Entry 3L03 (X-ray diffraction, 1.90 A resolution); this record covers chains A and B of the 4 polymer chains in the assembly.

== Chain A (and B) ==
Protein: Estrogen receptor
From: Homo sapiens
Notes: chain B of this document is another copy of the same molecule, construct and numbering; everything in this record applies to it too
UniProtKB: P03372 (ESR1_HUMAN); residue numbers follow UniProt; this construct covers 298-550
Amino-acid sequence (253 residues; row label = number of the first residue in the row):
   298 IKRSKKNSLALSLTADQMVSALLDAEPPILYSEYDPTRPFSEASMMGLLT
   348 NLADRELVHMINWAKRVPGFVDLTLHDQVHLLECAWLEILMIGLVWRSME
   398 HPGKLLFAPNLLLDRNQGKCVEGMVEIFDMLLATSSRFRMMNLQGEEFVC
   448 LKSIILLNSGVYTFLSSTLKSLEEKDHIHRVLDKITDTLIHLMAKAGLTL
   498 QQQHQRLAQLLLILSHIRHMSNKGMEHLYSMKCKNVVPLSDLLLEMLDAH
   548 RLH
Not modelled in the structure: 298-304, 461-468, 549-550 (chain B: 298-304, 464-466)
Modified / non-standard residues: Cys-530 (s,S-(2-hydroxyethyl)thiocysteine; CME)
Construct notes: engineered mutation Ser-537 (Tyr in P03372)
Residues lining bound ligands: 4OH ((14beta,15alpha,16alpha,17alpha)-estra-1,3,5(10)-triene-3,15,16,17-tetrol): Met-343, Leu-346, Thr-347, Leu-349, Ala-350, Glu-353, Leu-384, Leu-387, Met-388, Leu-391, Arg-394, Phe-404, Met-421, Ile-424, Leu-428, Gly-521, His-524, Leu-525

== Interface between chain A and chain B ==
Contacting residue pairs (62; chain A residue first):
  Arg-412(A) with Lys-467(B)
  Asp-426(A) with Leu-462(B); Lys-467(B)
  Ala-430(A) with Tyr-459(B); Leu-462(B), hydrophobic; Leu-469(B)
  Ser-433(A) with Leu-469(B)
  Arg-434(A) with Tyr-459(B); His-476(B)
  Met-437(A) with Leu-469(B), hydrophobic; Glu-471(B)
  Ile-451(A) with Leu-509(B), hydrophobic
  Asn-455(A) with Leu-509(B), hydrogen bond (side chain-backbone); His-513(B), hydrogen bond (backbone-side chain)
  Ser-456(A) with His-513(B)
  Tyr-459(A) with Ala-430(B); Arg-434(B), hydrogen bond; Ile-510(B); His-513(B)
  His-476(A) with Arg-434(B)
  Asp-480(A) with Gln-502(B); Gln-506(B), hydrogen bond
  Thr-483(A) with His-501(B); Ala-505(B)
  Asp-484(A) with His-501(B), salt bridge; Gln-502(B), hydrogen bond
  Ile-487(A) with His-501(B)
  Leu-497(A) with Leu-497(B), hydrophobic
  Gln-498(A) with Asp-484(B), hydrogen bond
  His-501(A) with Thr-483(B); Ile-487(B); Leu-497(B); His-501(B); Leu-504(B)
  Gln-502(A) with Asp-480(B); Asp-484(B), hydrogen bond
  Leu-504(A) with His-501(B)
  Ala-505(A) with Thr-483(B); Leu-508(B), hydrophobic
  Gln-506(A) with Asp-480(B), hydrogen bond
  Leu-508(A) with Ala-505(B), hydrophobic
  Leu-509(A) with Ile-451(B), hydrophobic; Asn-455(B); Leu-511(B), hydrophobic
  Ile-510(A) with Tyr-459(B)
  Leu-511(A) with Ser-512(B), hydrogen bond (backbone-side chain)
  Ser-512(A) with Leu-511(B), hydrogen bond (side chain-backbone); Ser-512(B), hydrogen bond (backbone-side chain); Arg-515(B), hydrogen bond
  His-513(A) with Tyr-459(B)
  Arg-515(A) with Ser-512(B), hydrogen bond; His-513(B); His-516(B)
  His-516(A) with Arg-515(B); Asn-519(B), hydrogen bond
  Asn-519(A) with His-516(B), hydrogen bond; Asn-519(B)
  Lys-520(A) with Arg-548(B), hydrogen bond (side chain-backbone)
  Glu-523(A) with Glu-523(B); Arg-548(B); Leu-549(B)
  His-547(A) with Lys-520(B)
Also at the interface, not in a pair above, chain A (38 interface residues in all): Met-427, Gly-457, Val-458, Leu-479
Also at the interface, not in a pair above, chain B (37 interface residues in all): Thr-460, Leu-479, Gln-500, His-550

== In short ==
Chain A and chain B form an interface of 38 and 37 residues respectively; the contacts include 16 hydrogen
bonds and 1 salt bridge. Polar pairs include Asp-484(A)/His-501(B), Asn-455(A)/Leu-509(B) and
Asn-455(A)/His-513(B). Chain A binds compound 4OH.
Both chains are Estrogen receptor (Homo sapiens). Entry 3L03 (Crystal Structure of human Estrogen Receptor
alpha Ligand-Binding Domain in complex with a Glucocorticoid Receptor Interacting ...) was determined by X-ray
diffraction.
